7BST - chains C and D of the 7 polymer chains in the assembly; structure by electron microscopy, 4.37 A resolution (low resolution: residue-level contacts below are approximate; hydrogen-bond / salt-bridge calls are withheld).

== Chain C ==
Molecule: Type I restriction enzyme R Protein
Organism: Escherichia coli
Notes: EC 3.1.21.3
UniProt: Q304R3 (Q304R3_ECOLX); residues 1-1038 here = UniProt positions 1-1038
Sequence (1038 residues; each row starts with the number of its first residue):
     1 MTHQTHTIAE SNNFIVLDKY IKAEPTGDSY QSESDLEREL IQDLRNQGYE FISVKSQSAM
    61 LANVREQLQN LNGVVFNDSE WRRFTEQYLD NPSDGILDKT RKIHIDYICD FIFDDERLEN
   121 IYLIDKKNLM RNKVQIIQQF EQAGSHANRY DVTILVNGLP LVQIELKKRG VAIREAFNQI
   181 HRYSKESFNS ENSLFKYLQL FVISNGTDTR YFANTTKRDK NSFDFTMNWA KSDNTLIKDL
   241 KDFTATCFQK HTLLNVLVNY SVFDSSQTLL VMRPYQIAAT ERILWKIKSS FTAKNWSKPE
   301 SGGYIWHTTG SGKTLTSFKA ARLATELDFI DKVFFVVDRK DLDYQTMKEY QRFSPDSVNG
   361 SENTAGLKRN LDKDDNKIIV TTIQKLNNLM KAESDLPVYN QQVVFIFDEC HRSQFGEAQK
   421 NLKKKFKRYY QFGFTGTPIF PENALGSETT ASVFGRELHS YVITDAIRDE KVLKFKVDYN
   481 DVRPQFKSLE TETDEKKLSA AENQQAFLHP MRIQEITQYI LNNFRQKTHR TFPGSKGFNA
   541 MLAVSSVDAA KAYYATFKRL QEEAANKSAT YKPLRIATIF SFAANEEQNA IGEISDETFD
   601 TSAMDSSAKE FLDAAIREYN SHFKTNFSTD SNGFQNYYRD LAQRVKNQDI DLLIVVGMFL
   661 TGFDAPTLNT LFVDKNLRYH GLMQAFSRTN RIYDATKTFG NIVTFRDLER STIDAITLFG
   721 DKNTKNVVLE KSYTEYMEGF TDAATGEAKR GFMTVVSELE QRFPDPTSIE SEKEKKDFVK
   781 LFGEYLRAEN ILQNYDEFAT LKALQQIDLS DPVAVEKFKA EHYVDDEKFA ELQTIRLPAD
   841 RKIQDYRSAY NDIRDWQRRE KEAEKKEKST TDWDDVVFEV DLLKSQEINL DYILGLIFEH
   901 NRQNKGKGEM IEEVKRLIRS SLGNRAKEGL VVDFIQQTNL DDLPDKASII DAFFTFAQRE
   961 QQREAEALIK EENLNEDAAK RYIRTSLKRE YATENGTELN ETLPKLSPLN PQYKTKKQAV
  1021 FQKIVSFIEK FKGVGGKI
Not modelled in the structure: 1-12, 142-147, 181-190, 862-871, 903-907, 1036-1038

== Chain D ==
Molecule: Type I restriction enzyme EcoR124II M protein
Organism: Escherichia coli
Notes: EC 2.1.1.72
UniProt: P10484 (T1M1_ECOLX); numbering as in UniProt (aligned over 1-520)
Sequence (520 residues; row label = number of the first residue in the row):
     1 MKMTSIQQRA ELHRQIWQIA NDVRGSVDGW DFKQYVLGAL FYRFISENFS SYIEAGDDSI
    61 CYAKLDDSVI TDDIKDDAIK TKGYFIYPSQ LFCNVAAKAN TNDRLNADLN SIFVAIESSA
   121 YGYPSEADIK GLFADFDTTS NRLGNTVKDK NARLAAVLKG VEGLKLGDFN EHQIDLFGDA
   181 YEFLISNYAA NAGKSGGEFF TPQHVSKLIA QLAMHGQTHV NKIYDPAAGS GSLLLQAKKQ
   241 FDNHIIEEGF FGQEINHTTY NLARMNMFLH NINYDKFDIK LGNTLTEPHF RDEKPFDAIV
   301 SNPPYSVKWI GSDDPTLIND ERFAPAGVLA PKSKADFAFV LHALNYLSAK GRAAIVCFPG
   361 IFYRGGAEQK IRQYLVDNNY VETVISLAPN LFFGTTIAVN ILVLSKHKTD TNVQFIDASE
   421 LFKKETNNNI LTDAHIEQIM QVFASKEDVA HLAKSVAFET VVANDYNLSV SSYVEAKDNR
   481 EIIDIAELNA ELKTTVSKID QLRKDIDAIV AEIEGCEVQK
Not modelled in the structure: 1-9, 56-71, 168-173, 191-197, 511-520
UniProt features mapped onto this chain:
  - region: Glu481 to Val510 (C-terminal tail)
  - binding site (S-adenosyl-L-methionine): Glu198 to Gln203, Ser230 to Ser232, Glu254
  - mutagenesis: Asp135 to Thr146 (Little change in holoenzyme assembly, no DNA restriction), Ala476 to Val510 (Almost complete loss of holoenzyme assembly, no DNA restriction)

== Chain C / chain D interface ==
Contacting residue pairs (11; chain C residue first):
  Asp106(C) with Thr146(D)
  Tyr107(C) with Lys148(D)
  Ile108(C) with Val147(D)
  Asp110(C) with Arg142(D); Val147(D); Lys150(D)
  Leu118(C) with Ala115(D); Ser118(D)
  Asn120(C) with Phe113(D)
  Asp374(C) with Leu109(D); Asn110(D)
Interface residues without a listed pair, chain C (10 interface residues in all): Ile112, Tyr122, Asp375
Interface residues without a listed pair, chain D (12 interface residues in all): Ile112, Ala152

== Summary ==
10 residues of chain C and 12 residues of chain D are in contact. From UniProt: 10
S-adenosyl-L-methionine-binding residues and 12 mutagenesis sites on chain D.
Chain C is Type I restriction enzyme R Protein and chain D is Type I restriction enzyme EcoR124II M protein,
both from Escherichia coli; the structure, EcoR124I-Ocr in the Intermediate State, was determined by electron
microscopy (same publication as 7BTO, 7BTP, 7BTQ and 7BTR).
